PDB entry 7HP8 | X-ray diffraction, 1.74 A resolution | chains A and B

Chain A:
Name: Serine protease subunit NS2B
Organism: Zika virus
UniProtKB: Q32ZE1 (POLG_ZIKV); residues 46-89 here correspond to UniProt positions 1414-1457 (UniProt number = residue number + 1368)
Amino-acid sequence (46 residues; each row starts with the number of its first residue):
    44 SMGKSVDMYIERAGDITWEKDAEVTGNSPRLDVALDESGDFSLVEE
Not modelled in the structure: 44-49, 89
Differences from the reference sequence: expression tag (44-45)

Chain B:
Name: Serine protease NS3
Organism: Zika virus
Notes: EC 3.4.21.91, 3.6.1.15, 3.6.4.13
UniProtKB: Q32ZE1 (POLG_ZIKV); residues 11-177 here correspond to UniProt positions 1509-1675 (UniProt number = residue number + 1498)
Amino-acid sequence (168 residues; each row starts with the number of its first residue):
    10 MKEVKKGETTDGVYRVMTRRLLGSTQVGVGVMQEGVFHTMWHVTKGAALR
    60 SGEGRLDPYWGDVKQDLVSYCGPWKLDAAWDGLSEVQLLAVPPGERAKNI
   110 QTLPGIFKTKDGDIGAVALDYPAGTSGSPILDKCGRVIGLYGNGVVIKNG
   160 SYVSAITQGKREEETPVE
Not modelled in the structure: 10-15, 172-177
Cystine bridges: Cys143 forms a disulfide with the same residue of a neighbouring copy of this chain
Differences from the reference sequence: initiating methionine (10); conflict Lys107 (Arg1605 in Q32ZE1)
Ligand contacts: A1BGO (N-(3-methylpyridin-4-yl)-5-propanamidopyridine-3-carboxamide): His51, Asp129, Tyr130, Pro131, Ala132, Ser135, Tyr150, Gly151, Asn152, Tyr161
Curated features (UniProtKB/Swiss-Prot):
  - active site (Charge relay system): His51, Asp75, Ser135

Chain A / chain B interface:
Residue-residue contacts - 94 pairs, chain A then chain B:
  Met51(A) with Met26(B); Val36(B), hydrophobic; Val52(B); Thr53(B); Leu58(B); Arg59(B), hydrogen bond (backbone-backbone)
  Tyr52(A) with Arg24(B); Val25(B); Met26(B), hydrogen bond (backbone-backbone); Arg28(B); Ser33(B), hydrogen bond; Arg59(B)
  Ile53(A) with Tyr23(B), hydrophobic; Arg24(B); Met41(B), hydrophobic; Phe46(B), hydrophobic; Arg59(B), hydrogen bond (backbone-backbone); Ser60(B); Leu65(B), hydrophobic
  Glu54(A) with Tyr23(B); Arg24(B), hydrogen bond (backbone-backbone)
  Arg55(A) with Glu17(B); Asp20(B), hydrogen bond (side chain-backbone); Gly21(B); Val22(B); Tyr23(B)
  Ala56(A) with Val22(B), hydrogen bond (backbone-backbone); Arg24(B); Val100(B), hydrophobic; Ala106(B)
  Gly57(A) with Gly21(B); Val22(B), hydrogen bond (backbone-backbone)
  Asp58(A) with Leu98(B)
  Ile59(A) with Gly21(B); Val22(B); Val40(B), hydrophobic; Leu98(B), hydrophobic; Leu140(B), hydrophobic; Gly144(B); Val146(B), hydrophobic
  Thr60(A) with Asn108(B), hydrogen bond (backbone-side chain); Leu140(B)
  Trp61(A) with Glu94(B); Val95(B); Gln96(B); Gln110(B); Leu140(B); Asp141(B); Lys142(B)
  Glu62(A) with Gln96(B), hydrogen bond (backbone-side chain); Asn108(B)
  Ala65(A) with Gln96(B); Asn108(B)
  Glu66(A) with Ile109(B); Gln110(B), hydrogen bond (backbone-backbone)
  Val67(A) with Glu94(B); Gln110(B)
  Thr68(A) with Ile109(B); Gln110(B), hydrogen bond (backbone-backbone); Thr111(B), hydrogen bond (backbone-side chain); Leu128(B)
  Gly69(A) with Thr111(B); Ala127(B); Leu128(B)
  Asn70(A) with Leu112(B); Ala127(B)
  Ser71(A) with Leu112(B), hydrogen bond (side chain-backbone); Pro113(B); Gly114(B)
  Pro72(A) with Gly114(B); Ile115(B), hydrogen bond (backbone-backbone)
  Arg73(A) with Ile115(B)
  Leu74(A) with Ile115(B), hydrogen bond (backbone-backbone); Phe116(B); Lys117(B), hydrogen bond (backbone-backbone); Ile156(B), hydrophobic
  Asp75(A) with Lys117(B)
  Val76(A) with Phe116(B), hydrophobic; Lys117(B), hydrogen bond (backbone-backbone); Thr118(B)
  Leu78(A) with Lys73(B)
  Asp79(A) with Lys73(B)
  Ser81(A) with Val72(B)
  Gly82(A) with Val72(B); Lys73(B); Asn152(B), hydrogen bond (backbone-side chain)
  Phe84(A) with Phe116(B), hydrophobic; Ile123(B), hydrophobic; Asn152(B); Gly153(B); Ala164(B), hydrophobic
  Ser85(A) with Val154(B)
  Leu86(A) with Val154(B), hydrophobic; Val155(B)
Interface residues without a listed pair, chain A (33 interface residues in all): Asp50, Glu80
Interface residues without a listed pair, chain B (59 interface residues in all): Thr19, Thr27, Ala57, Lys107, Pro138, Val162

Summary:
33 residues of chain A face 59 of chain B across their interface; the contacts include 19 hydrogen bonds.
Polar contacts include Tyr52(A)-Ser33(B), Arg55(A)-Asp20(B) and Thr60(A)-Asn108(B). Chain B binds compound
A1BGO. Curated annotation (UniProt) lists 3 active-site residues on chain B.
Chain A is Serine protease subunit NS2B and chain B is Serine protease NS3, both from Zika virus; the
structure, PanDDA analysis group deposition -- Crystal Structure of ZIKV NS2B-NS3 protease in complex with
ASAP-0014942-001, was determined by X-ray diffraction.
